PDB entry 7ZXY | electron microscopy, 3.15 A resolution | chains A and D of the 16 polymer chains in the assembly

== Chain A ==
Molecule: Cytochrome b6
Organism: Synechocystis sp. PCC 6803
Reference sequence: Q57038 (CYB6_SYNY3); residues 1-222 here = UniProt positions 1-222
Amino-acid sequence (222 residues; each row starts with the number of its first residue):
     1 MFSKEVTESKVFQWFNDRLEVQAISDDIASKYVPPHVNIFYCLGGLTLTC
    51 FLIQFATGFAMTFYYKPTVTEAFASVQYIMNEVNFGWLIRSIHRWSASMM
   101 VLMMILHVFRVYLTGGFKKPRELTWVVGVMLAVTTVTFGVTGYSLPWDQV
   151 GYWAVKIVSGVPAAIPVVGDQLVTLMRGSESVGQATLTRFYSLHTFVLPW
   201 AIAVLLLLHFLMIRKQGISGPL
Not modelled in the structure: 1-2
Curated features (UniProtKB/Swiss-Prot):
  - binding site (heme b): Tyr-41, Arg-90, His-93, Arg-94, His-107, Arg-110, His-194, His-209, Ser-219
  - binding site (heme c): Cys-42, Arg-214, Ile-218
Covalently attached groups: heme c (HEC) linked to Cys-42
Bound ions: heme Fe site 1: His-93, His-194; heme Fe site 2: His-107, His-209
Small-molecule neighbours:
  - chlorophyll a (CLA): Ile-105, Val-108, Phe-109, Tyr-112, Trp-125, Ala-132, Val-133, Val-136
  - beta,beta-caroten-4-one (ECH): Ile-39, Phe-40, Leu-43, Leu-46, Met-103, Leu-106
  - heme c (HEC): Lys-31, Val-33, Val-37, Asn-38, Tyr-41, Gly-45, Leu-46, Leu-48, Thr-49, Phe-210, Ile-213, Arg-214, Gly-217, Ile-218
  - heme (HEM), molecule 1: Tyr-41, Gly-44, Gly-45, Thr-47, Leu-48, Met-100, Met-104, His-107, Val-108, Arg-110, Val-111, Gly-116, Phe-117, Arg-121, Thr-124, Trp-125, Gly-128, Val-129, Leu-131, Ala-132, Thr-135, Leu-206, His-209, Phe-210, Ile-213, Gly-217, Ile-218, Ser-219
  - heme (HEM), molecule 2: Phe-51, Gln-54, Phe-55, Gly-58, Phe-59, Met-61, Thr-62, Tyr-65, Val-76, Arg-90, His-93, Arg-94, Ala-97, Met-100, Val-101, Thr-135, Phe-138, Gly-139, Gly-142, Tyr-143, Leu-145, Pro-146, Tyr-191, His-194, Thr-195, Pro-199

== Chain D ==
Molecule: Cytochrome b6-f complex iron-sulfur subunit 2
Organism: Synechocystis sp. PCC 6803
Notes: EC 7.1.1.6
Reference sequence: P26290 (UCRIB_SYNY3); residues 13-192 here correspond to UniProt positions 1-180 (UniProt number = residue number - 12)
Amino-acid sequence (180 residues; numbered 13 to 192; the number before each row is that of its first residue):
    13 MTQISGSPDVPDLGRRQFMNLLTFGTITGVAAGALYPAVKYLIPPSSGGS
    63 GGGVTAKDALGNDVKVTEFLASHNAGDRVLAQGLKGDPTYIVVQGDDTIA
   113 NYGINAVCTHLGCVVPWNASENKFMCPCHGSQYNAEGKVVRGPAPLSLAL
   163 AHATVTDDDKLVLSTWTETDFRTDEDPWWA
Not modelled in the structure: 13-20, 169-172
Curated features (UniProtKB/Swiss-Prot):
  - binding site ([2Fe-2S] cluster): Cys-120, His-122, Cys-138, His-141
Cystine bridges: Cys-125/Cys-140
Bound ions: 2Fe-2S cluster Fe: Cys-120, His-122, Cys-138
Small-molecule neighbours: 2Fe-2S cluster (FES): Cys-120, His-122, Leu-123, Gly-124, Cys-125, Cys-138, Cys-140, His-141, Gly-142, Ser-143, Pro-155

== Interface between chain A and chain D ==
Residue-residue contacts (28; chain A residue first):
  Lys-4(A) with Arg-28(D); Gln-29(D); Asn-32(D)
  Glu-8(A) with Leu-25(D)
  Ala-60(A) with Tyr-53(D), hydrogen bond (backbone-side chain)
  Met-61(A) with Tyr-53(D)
  Phe-63(A) with Leu-54(D), hydrophobic
  Tyr-64(A) with Tyr-53(D), hydrogen bond (side chain-backbone); Leu-54(D); Ile-55(D), hydrogen bond (side chain-backbone); Pro-56(D); Pro-57(D)
  Tyr-78(A) with Pro-57(D); Ser-59(D)
  Ile-79(A) with Tyr-53(D)
  Glu-82(A) with Pro-57(D)
  Val-83(A) with Tyr-53(D), hydrophobic; Pro-57(D), hydrophobic
  Asn-84(A) with Lys-52(D), hydrogen bond (side chain-backbone); Tyr-53(D); Ile-55(D)
  Phe-85(A) with Tyr-48(D), hydrophobic; Pro-49(D), hydrophobic; Lys-52(D); Tyr-53(D)
  Gly-86(A) with Tyr-53(D)
  Leu-88(A) with Pro-49(D), hydrophobic
  Ile-89(A) with Tyr-53(D), hydrophobic
Other interface residues (no listed pair), chain A (17 interface residues in all): Ser-3, Thr-7

== Overview ==
17 residues of chain A and 13 residues of chain D are in contact, with 4 hydrogen bonds. Polar pairs include
Ala-60(A)/Tyr-53(D), Tyr-64(A)/Tyr-53(D) and Tyr-64(A)/Ile-55(D). Bound to chain A: beta,beta-caroten-4-one,
heme and chlorophyll a. Ligands of chain D: 2Fe-2S cluster.
Chain A is Cytochrome b6 and chain D is Cytochrome b6-f complex iron-sulfur subunit 2, both from Synechocystis
sp. PCC 6803; the structure, 3.15 Angstrom cryo-EM structure of the dimeric cytochrome b6f complex from
Synechocystis sp. PCC 6803 with ..., was determined by electron microscopy (same publication as 7R0W).
